7M2J - chains B and C of the 3 polymer chains in the assembly; structure by X-ray diffraction, 3.20 A resolution.

Chain B:
Protein: Monoclonal antibody (IgG) against KcsA, Fab light chain
Source organism: Mus musculus
Notes: antibody fragment or engineered binder
Chain sequence (212 residues; each row starts with the number of its first residue):
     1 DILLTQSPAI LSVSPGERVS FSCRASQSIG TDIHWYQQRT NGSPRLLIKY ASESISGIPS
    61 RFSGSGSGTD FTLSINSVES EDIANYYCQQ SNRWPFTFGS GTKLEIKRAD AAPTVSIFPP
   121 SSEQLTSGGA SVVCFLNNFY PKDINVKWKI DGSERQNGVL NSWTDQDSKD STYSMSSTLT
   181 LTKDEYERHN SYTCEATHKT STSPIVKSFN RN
Disulfides: C23-C88, C134-C194

Chain C:
Protein: pH-gated potassium channel KcsA
Source organism: Streptomyces lividans
UniProt: P0A334 (KCSA_STRLI); residue numbers follow UniProt; this construct covers 26-116
Chain sequence (96 residues; row label = number of the first residue in the row):
    26 WRCAGAATVL LVIVLLAGSY LAVLAERGAP GAQLITYPRA LWWSVETATT VGYGDLYPVT
    86 LWGRLVAVVV MVAGITSFGL VTAALATWFV GQCQQQ
Differences from the reference sequence: conflict C28 (Ala in P0A334); expression tag (117-121)
Disulfides: C28-C118
UniProt features mapped onto this chain:
  - motif: T75 to D80 (Selectivity filter)
  - mutagenesis: E71 (E71A: Prevents channel inactivation)
What the authors report for this chain:
  - conformationally variable residues (side-chain flip): E71

Interface between chain B and chain C:
Residue-residue contacts - 17 pairs, chain B then chain C:
  D32(B) - R64(C)  salt bridge
  S91(B) - I60(C)
  N92(B) - A57(C)
  N92(B) - Q58(C)  hydrogen bond
  N92(B) - I60(C)
  N92(B) - R64(C)
  R93(B) - G56(C)  hydrogen bond (side chain-backbone)
  R93(B) - A57(C)
  R93(B) - Q58(C)
  R93(B) - I60(C)
  W94(B) - G53(C)
  W94(B) - A54(C)
  W94(B) - P55(C)
  W94(B) - G56(C)  hydrogen bond (backbone-backbone)
  W94(B) - A57(C)  hydrogen bond (backbone-backbone)
  W94(B) - I60(C)
  F96(B) - I60(C)  hydrophobic
Interface residues without a listed pair, chain B (7 interface residues in all): Y50
Interface residues without a listed pair, chain C (9 interface residues in all): R52

In short:
Chain B and chain C form an interface of 7 and 9 residues respectively, with 4 hydrogen bonds and 1 salt
bridge. Among the polar pairs are D32(B)-R64(C), N92(B)-Q58(C) and R93(B)-G56(C). From UniProt: one
mutagenesis site on chain C. The paper reports conformational variability at E71(C).
Chain B is Monoclonal antibody (IgG) against KcsA, Fab light chain (Mus musculus) and chain C is pH-gated
potassium channel KcsA (Streptomyces lividans); the structure, Structural Snapshots of Intermediates in the
Gating of a K+ Channel, was determined by X-ray diffraction, deposited together with 7M2H, 7M2I and 7RP0.
